PDB entry 1T4B | X-ray diffraction, 1.60 A resolution | chains A and B

[Chain A (and B)]
Protein: Aspartate-semialdehyde dehydrogenase
Source organism: Escherichia coli
Notes: EC 1.2.1.11; chain B of this document is another copy of the same molecule, construct and numbering; everything in this record applies to it too
UniProtKB: P0A9Q9 (DHAS_ECOLI); residue numbers follow UniProt; this construct covers 1-367
Amino-acid sequence (367 residues; row label = number of the first residue in the row):
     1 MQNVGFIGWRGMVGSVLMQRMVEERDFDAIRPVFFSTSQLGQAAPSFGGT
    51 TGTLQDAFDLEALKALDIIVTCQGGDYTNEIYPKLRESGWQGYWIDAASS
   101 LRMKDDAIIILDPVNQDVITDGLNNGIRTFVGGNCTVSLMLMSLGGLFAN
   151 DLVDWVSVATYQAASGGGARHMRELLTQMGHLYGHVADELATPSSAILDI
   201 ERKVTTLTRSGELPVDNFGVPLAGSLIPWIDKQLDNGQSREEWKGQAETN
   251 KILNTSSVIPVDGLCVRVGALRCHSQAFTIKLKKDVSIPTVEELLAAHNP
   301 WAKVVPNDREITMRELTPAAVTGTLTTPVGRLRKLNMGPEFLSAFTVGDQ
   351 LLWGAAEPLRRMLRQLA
Differences from the reference sequence: engineered mutation Gln-2 (Lys in P0A9Q9)
Swiss-Prot annotation at these positions:
  - active site: Cys-135 (Acyl-thioester intermediate), His-274 (Proton acceptor)
  - binding site (NADP(+)): Arg-10 to Val-13, Thr-37, Ser-38, Gln-73, Ser-165 to Ala-169, Arg-173, Pro-193, Gln-350
  - binding site (phosphate): Arg-102, Lys-244
  - binding site (substrate): Gln-162, Glu-241, Arg-267
  - modified residue: Cys-135 (S-cysteinyl cysteine)
  - mutagenesis: Cys-135 (C135A: Complete loss of activity; C135S: 99.7% loss of activity)

[Interface between chain A and chain B]
Contacting residue pairs (161):
  Met-12(A) / Ile-197(B)  hydrophobic
  Ser-15(A) / Leu-198(B)
  Val-16(A) / Leu-198(B)  hydrophobic
  Trp-155(A) / Met-337(B)  hydrophobic
  Trp-155(A) / Phe-341(B)  hydrophobic
  Ser-157(A) / Thr-279(B)  hydrogen bond
  Ser-157(A) / Met-337(B)
  Ala-159(A) / Ala-159(B)  hydrophobic
  Ala-159(A) / Tyr-161(B)
  Ala-159(A) / Ala-277(B)  hydrophobic
  Thr-160(A) / Tyr-161(B)  hydrogen bond (backbone-side chain)
  Tyr-161(A) / Ala-159(B)
  Tyr-161(A) / Thr-160(B)  hydrogen bond (side chain-backbone)
  Tyr-161(A) / Tyr-161(B)  hydrophobic
  Tyr-161(A) / Leu-226(B)  hydrophobic
  Tyr-161(A) / Val-266(B)
  Ala-169(A) / Ile-197(B)
  Met-172(A) / Ile-197(B)  hydrophobic
  Arg-173(A) / Glu-189(B)  hydrogen bond (side chain-backbone)
  Arg-173(A) / Leu-190(B)  hydrogen bond (side chain-backbone)
  Arg-173(A) / Thr-192(B)  hydrogen bond (side chain-backbone)
  Arg-173(A) / Ser-195(B)  hydrogen bond
  Arg-173(A) / Ile-197(B)
  Arg-173(A) / Ile-200(B)
  Leu-176(A) / Tyr-183(B)
  Leu-176(A) / Leu-190(B)  hydrophobic
  Leu-176(A) / Ile-200(B)  hydrophobic
  Met-179(A) / Gly-224(B)
  Gly-180(A) / Tyr-183(B)
  Tyr-183(A) / Leu-176(B)
  Tyr-183(A) / Gly-180(B)
  Glu-189(A) / Arg-173(B)  hydrogen bond (backbone-side chain)
  Leu-190(A) / Arg-173(B)  hydrogen bond (backbone-side chain)
  Leu-190(A) / Leu-176(B)  hydrophobic
  Thr-192(A) / Arg-173(B)  hydrogen bond (backbone-side chain)
  Ser-195(A) / Arg-173(B)  hydrogen bond
  Ile-197(A) / Met-12(B)  hydrophobic
  Ile-197(A) / Ala-169(B)
  Ile-197(A) / Met-172(B)  hydrophobic
  Ile-197(A) / Arg-173(B)
  Leu-198(A) / Ser-15(B)
  Leu-198(A) / Val-16(B)  hydrophobic
  Leu-198(A) / Arg-272(B)
  Ile-200(A) / Arg-173(B)
  Ile-200(A) / Leu-176(B)  hydrophobic
  Glu-201(A) / Arg-272(B)  salt bridge
  Glu-201(A) / Thr-322(B)
  Val-204(A) / Leu-271(B)  hydrophobic
  Thr-205(A) / Thr-322(B)
  Thr-208(A) / Ala-319(B)
  Arg-209(A) / Ala-319(B)  hydrogen bond (side chain-backbone)
  Arg-209(A) / Ala-320(B)  hydrogen bond (side chain-backbone)
  Arg-209(A) / Val-321(B)
  Arg-209(A) / Thr-322(B)  hydrogen bond (side chain-backbone)
  Phe-218(A) / Met-313(B)
  Val-220(A) / Met-313(B)
  Gly-224(A) / Gly-269(B)
  Gly-224(A) / Ala-270(B)
  Ser-225(A) / Thr-317(B)
  Ser-225(A) / Pro-318(B)
  Ser-225(A) / Ala-319(B)  hydrogen bond (side chain-backbone)
  Leu-226(A) / Tyr-161(B)  hydrophobic
  Leu-226(A) / Ser-275(B)
  Leu-226(A) / Thr-317(B)
  Leu-226(A) / Pro-318(B)
  Leu-226(A) / Phe-345(B)  hydrophobic
  Ile-227(A) / Met-313(B)  hydrophobic
  Pro-228(A) / Thr-312(B)
  Pro-228(A) / Leu-316(B)
  Pro-228(A) / Arg-331(B)  hydrogen bond (backbone-side chain)
  Pro-228(A) / Phe-345(B)  hydrophobic
  Trp-229(A) / Asn-307(B)
  Trp-229(A) / Asp-308(B)
  Trp-229(A) / Arg-309(B)
  Trp-229(A) / Thr-312(B)
  Trp-229(A) / Arg-331(B)
  Asp-231(A) / Arg-309(B)  hydrogen bond (backbone-side chain)
  Lys-232(A) / Arg-309(B)
  Gln-233(A) / Asn-307(B)
  Gln-233(A) / Asp-308(B)  hydrogen bond
  Gln-233(A) / Arg-309(B)  hydrogen bond (side chain-backbone)
  Gly-237(A) / Asn-307(B)  hydrogen bond (backbone-side chain)
  Gly-237(A) / Arg-331(B)  hydrogen bond (backbone-side chain)
  Gly-237(A) / Arg-333(B)
  Gln-238(A) / Arg-333(B)
  Gln-238(A) / Asn-336(B)
  Glu-242(A) / Arg-331(B)  salt bridge
  Glu-242(A) / Arg-333(B)  salt bridge
  Gln-246(A) / Asn-336(B)  hydrogen bond
  Val-261(A) / Asn-336(B)  hydrogen bond (backbone-side chain)
  Asp-262(A) / Arg-333(B)  salt bridge
  Asp-262(A) / Leu-335(B)
  Asp-262(A) / Asn-336(B)  hydrogen bond (side chain-backbone)
  Gly-263(A) / Arg-333(B)  hydrogen bond (backbone-side chain)
  Gly-263(A) / Leu-335(B)
  Leu-264(A) / Ala-277(B)  hydrophobic
  Leu-264(A) / Arg-331(B)
  Leu-264(A) / Ser-343(B)
  Leu-264(A) / Ala-344(B)
  Val-266(A) / Tyr-161(B)
  Val-266(A) / Phe-345(B)  hydrophobic
  Gly-269(A) / Gly-224(B)
  Ala-270(A) / Gly-224(B)
  Leu-271(A) / Glu-201(B)
  Leu-271(A) / Val-204(B)  hydrophobic
  Arg-272(A) / Glu-201(B)  salt bridge
  Ser-275(A) / Leu-226(B)
  Ala-277(A) / Ala-159(B)  hydrophobic
  Ala-277(A) / Leu-264(B)  hydrophobic
  Thr-279(A) / Ser-157(B)  hydrogen bond
  Asn-307(A) / Trp-229(B)
  Asn-307(A) / Gln-233(B)
  Asn-307(A) / Gly-237(B)  hydrogen bond (side chain-backbone)
  Asp-308(A) / Trp-229(B)
  Asp-308(A) / Gln-233(B)  hydrogen bond
  Arg-309(A) / Trp-229(B)
  Arg-309(A) / Asp-231(B)  hydrogen bond (side chain-backbone)
  Arg-309(A) / Lys-232(B)
  Arg-309(A) / Gln-233(B)  hydrogen bond (backbone-side chain)
  Thr-312(A) / Pro-228(B)
  Thr-312(A) / Trp-229(B)
  Met-313(A) / Phe-218(B)
  Met-313(A) / Val-220(B)
  Met-313(A) / Ile-227(B)  hydrophobic
  Leu-316(A) / Pro-228(B)
  Thr-317(A) / Ser-225(B)
  Thr-317(A) / Leu-226(B)
  Pro-318(A) / Gly-224(B)
  Pro-318(A) / Ser-225(B)
  Pro-318(A) / Leu-226(B)
  Ala-319(A) / Thr-208(B)
  Ala-319(A) / Arg-209(B)  hydrogen bond (backbone-side chain)
  Ala-319(A) / Ser-225(B)  hydrogen bond (backbone-side chain)
  Ala-320(A) / Arg-209(B)
  Thr-322(A) / Glu-201(B)
  Thr-322(A) / Thr-205(B)
  Thr-322(A) / Arg-209(B)  hydrogen bond (backbone-side chain)
  Arg-331(A) / Pro-228(B)  hydrogen bond (side chain-backbone)
  Arg-331(A) / Trp-229(B)
  Arg-331(A) / Gly-237(B)  hydrogen bond (side chain-backbone)
  Arg-331(A) / Ser-239(B)
  Arg-331(A) / Glu-242(B)  salt bridge
  Arg-331(A) / Leu-264(B)
  Arg-333(A) / Asn-236(B)  hydrogen bond (side chain-backbone)
  Arg-333(A) / Gly-237(B)
  Arg-333(A) / Gln-238(B)
  Arg-333(A) / Asp-262(B)  salt bridge
  Leu-335(A) / Asp-262(B)
  Leu-335(A) / Gly-263(B)
  Asn-336(A) / Gln-238(B)
  Asn-336(A) / Gln-246(B)  hydrogen bond
  Asn-336(A) / Val-261(B)
  Asn-336(A) / Asp-262(B)  hydrogen bond (backbone-side chain)
  Met-337(A) / Trp-155(B)  hydrophobic
  Phe-341(A) / Trp-155(B)  hydrophobic
  Ser-343(A) / Leu-264(B)
  Ala-344(A) / Leu-264(B)
  Phe-345(A) / Leu-226(B)  hydrophobic
  Phe-345(A) / Pro-228(B)  hydrophobic
  Phe-345(A) / Leu-264(B)  hydrophobic
  Phe-345(A) / Val-266(B)  hydrophobic
Other interface residues (no listed pair), chain A (90 interface residues in all): Gln-19, Val-156, Thr-177, Leu-182, Val-186, Pro-193, Gly-219, Asn-236, Ser-239, Pro-260, Val-268, Phe-278, Val-321, Thr-324, Lys-334, Leu-351
Other interface residues (no listed pair), chain B (90 interface residues in all): Val-156, Thr-177, Met-179, Leu-182, Pro-193, Arg-202, Gly-219, Pro-260, Val-268, Phe-278, Arg-314, Thr-324, Lys-334, Leu-351

[Summary]
The chain A/chain B interface involves 90 residues from each chain; the contacts include 38 hydrogen bonds and
7 salt bridges. Polar contacts include Glu-201(A)/Arg-272(B), Glu-242(A)/Arg-331(B) and Glu-242(A)/Arg-333(B).
Chain A and chain B are both Aspartate-semialdehyde dehydrogenase (Escherichia coli); the structure, 1.6
Angstrom structure of Esherichia coli aspartate-semialdehyde dehydrogenase, was determined by X-ray
diffraction (same publication as 1T4D).
